Entry 4UWR (X-ray diffraction, 1.55 A resolution); this record covers chain B.

== Chain B ==
Molecule: Metallo-beta-lactamase vim-26
From: Klebsiella pneumoniae
Reference sequence: E5BDC6 (E5BDC6_KLEPN); the author numbering skips numbers that UniProt does not, so the offset changes along the chain: -1 to 45 = UniProt 1-47; 47-64 = UniProt 48-65; 66-100 = UniProt 66-100; 102-107 = UniProt 101-106; 6 more segments
Amino-acid sequence (266 residues; each row starts with the number of its first residue; note: 36 numbers in that range are skipped by the numbering (no residue carries them; nothing is unmodelled there); numbers below 1 keep their minus sign (Met-1 is residue -1)):
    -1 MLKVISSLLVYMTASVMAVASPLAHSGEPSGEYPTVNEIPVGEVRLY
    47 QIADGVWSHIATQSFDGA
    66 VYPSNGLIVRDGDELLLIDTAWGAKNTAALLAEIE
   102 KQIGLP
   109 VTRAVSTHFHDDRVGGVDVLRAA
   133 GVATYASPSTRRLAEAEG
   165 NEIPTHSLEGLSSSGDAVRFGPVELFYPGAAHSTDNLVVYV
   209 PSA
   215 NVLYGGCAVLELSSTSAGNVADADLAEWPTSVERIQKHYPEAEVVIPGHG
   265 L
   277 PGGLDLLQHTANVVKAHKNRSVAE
Not modelled in the structure: -1 to 29, 296-300
Modified positions: Cys221 (cysteinesulfonic acid; OCS)
Metal / ion sites: Na+ near Gln59 (its only coordinating residue here); Zn2+: His116, His118, His196

== Summary ==
His116, His118 and His196 form the Zn2+ site.
Chain B is Metallo-beta-lactamase vim-26 (Klebsiella pneumoniae); the structure, Mono-zinc VIM-26. Leu224 in
VIM-26 from Klebsiella pneumoniae has implications for drug binding, was determined by X-ray diffraction,
deposited together with 4UWO, 4UWP and 4UWS.
